4MHJ - chains B and C of the 12 polymer chains in the assembly; structure by X-ray diffraction, 6.98 A resolution (low resolution: residue-level contacts below are approximate; hydrogen-bond / salt-bridge calls are withheld).

[Chain B]
Protein: Hemagglutinin HA2 chain
Organism: Influenza A virus
Notes: fragment: membrane fusion domain
UniProtKB: Q9Q0U6 (HEMA_I96A0); residues 1-175 here correspond to UniProt positions 347-521 (UniProt number = residue number + 346)
Chain sequence (182 residues; row label = number of the first residue in the row):
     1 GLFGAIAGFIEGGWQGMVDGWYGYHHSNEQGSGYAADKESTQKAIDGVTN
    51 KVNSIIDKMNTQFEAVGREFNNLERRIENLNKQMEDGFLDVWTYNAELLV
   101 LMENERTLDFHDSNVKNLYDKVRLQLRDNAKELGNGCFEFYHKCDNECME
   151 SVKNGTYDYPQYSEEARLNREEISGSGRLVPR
Not modelled in the structure: 25, 174-182
Differences from the reference sequence: expression tag (176-182)
Disulfides: Cys144-Cys148
Curated features (UniProtKB/Swiss-Prot):
  - glycosylation: Asn154 (N-linked (GlcNAc...) asparagine)

[Chain C]
Protein: Hemagglutinin HA1 chain
Organism: Influenza A virus
Notes: fragment: receptor binding domain
UniProtKB: Q9Q0U6 (HEMA_I96A0); the construct lacks a stretch of the UniProt sequence, so the offset changes along the chain: 11-55 = UniProt 17-61; 56-83 = UniProt 63-90; 84-96 = UniProt 92-104; 97-125 = UniProt 106-134; 3 more segments
Chain sequence (334 residues; numbered 7 to 333 plus 7 insertion-coded residues; the number before each row is that of its first residue; a row labelled like 125A-125B holds insertion residues (125A, then the next letters in order)):
     7 ADPGDQICIGYHANNSTEQVDTIMEKNVTVTHAQDILEKTHNGKLCDLN
   55A G
    56 VKPLILRDCSVAGWLLGNPMCDEFINVP
   83A E
    84 WSYIVEKASPAND
   96A L
    97 CYPGDFNDYEELKHLLSRTNHFEKIQIIP
125A-125B KS
   126 SWSNHDAS
  133A S
   134 GVSSACPYHGRSSFFRNVVWLIKKNSAYPTIKRSYNNTNQEDLLVLWGIH
   184 HPNDAAEQTKLYQNPTTYISVGTSTLNQRLVPEIATRPKVNGQSGRMEFF
   234 WTILKPNDAINFESNGNFIAPEYAYKI
  260A V
   261 KKGDSAIMKSELEYGNCNTKCQTPMGAINSSMPFHNIHPLTIGECPKYVK
   311 SNRLVLATGLRNTPQRERRRKKR
Not modelled in the structure: 7-8, 12, 57, 325-333
Differences from the reference sequence: expression tag (7-10)
Disulfides: Cys52-Cys277, Cys64-Cys76, Cys97-Cys139, Cys281-Cys305
Glycans and other covalent adducts: N-acetylglucosamine (NAG) linked to Asn33, Asn169
Curated features (UniProtKB/Swiss-Prot):
  - site: Arg333 (Cleavage)
  - glycosylation (N-linked (GlcNAc...) asparagine): Asn20, Asn21, Asn33, Asn169, Asn289

[Chain B / chain C interface]
Residue-residue contacts (7; chain B residue first):
  Leu73(B) - Glu107(C)
  Glu74(B) - Glu107(C)
  Arg75(B) - Glu107(C)
  Arg75(B) - His110(C)
  Arg76(B) - Glu106(C)
  Arg76(B) - Glu107(C)
  Arg76(B) - His110(C)
Interface residues without a listed pair, chain B (6 interface residues in all): Asn72, Asn79
Interface residues without a listed pair, chain C (6 interface residues in all): Asp104, Arg114, Trp234

[Overview]
The chain B/chain C interface involves 6 residues from each chain. Covalently linked N-acetylglucosamine: at
Asn33(C) and Asn169(C).
Chain B is Hemagglutinin HA2 chain and chain C is Hemagglutinin HA1 chain, both from Influenza A virus; the
structure, Crystal structure of Fab H5M9 in complex with influenza virus hemagglutinin from
A/goose/Guangdong/1/96 (H5N1), was determined by X-ray diffraction together with 4MHH and 4MHI from the same
study.
